PDB entry 8F3C | electron microscopy, 3.40 A resolution | chains G and I of the 8 polymer chains in the assembly

# Chain G
Protein: DNA-directed RNA polymerase subunit alpha
Organism: Escherichia coli
Notes: EC 2.7.7.6
Reference sequence: A1AGI6 (RPOA_ECOK1); residues 1-328 here = UniProt positions 1-328
Amino-acid sequence (328 residues; numbered 1 to 328; the number before each row is that of its first residue):
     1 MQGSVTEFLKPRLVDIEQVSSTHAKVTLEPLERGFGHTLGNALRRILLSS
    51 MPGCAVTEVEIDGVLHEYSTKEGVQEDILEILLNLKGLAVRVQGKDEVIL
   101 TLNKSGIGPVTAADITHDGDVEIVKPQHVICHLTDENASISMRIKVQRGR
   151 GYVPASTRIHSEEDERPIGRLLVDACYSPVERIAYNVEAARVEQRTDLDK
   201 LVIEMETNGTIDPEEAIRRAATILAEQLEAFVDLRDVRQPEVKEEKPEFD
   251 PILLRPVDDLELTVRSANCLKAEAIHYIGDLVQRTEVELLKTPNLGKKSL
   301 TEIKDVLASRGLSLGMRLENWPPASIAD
Disordered / not traced: 1-7, 160-165, 235-328

# Chain I
Protein: DNA-directed RNA polymerase subunit beta
Organism: Escherichia coli
Notes: EC 2.7.7.6
Reference sequence: P0A8V2 (RPOB_ECOLI); numbering as in UniProt (aligned over 1-1342)
Amino-acid sequence (1342 residues; numbered 1 to 1342; the number before each row is that of its first residue):
     1 MVYSYTEKKRIRKDFGKRPQVLDVPYLLSIQLDSFQKFIEQDPEGQYGLE
    51 AAFRSVFPIQSYSGNSELQYVSYRLGEPVFDVQECQIRGVTYSAPLRVKL
   101 RLVIYEREAPEGTVKDIKEQEVYMGEIPLMTDNGTFVINGTERVIVSQLH
   151 RSPGVFFDSDKGKTHSSGKVLYNARIIPYRGSWLDFEFDPKDNLFVRIDR
   201 RRKLPATIILRALNYTTEQILDLFFEKVIFEIRDNKLQMELVPERLRGET
   251 ASFDIEANGKVYVEKGRRITARHIRQLEKDDVKLIEVPVEYIAGKVVAKD
   301 YIDESTGELICAANMELSLDLLAKLSQSGHKRIETLFTNDLDHGPYISET
   351 LRVDPTNDRLSALVEIYRMMRPGEPPTREAAESLFENLFFSEDRYDLSAV
   401 GRMKFNRSLLREEIEGSGILSKDDIIDVMKKLIDIRNGKGEVDDIDHLGN
   451 RRIRSVGEMAENQFRVGLVRVERAVKERLSLGDLDTLMPQDMINAKPISA
   501 AVKEFFGSSQLSQFMDQNNPLSEITHKRRISALGPGGLTRERAGFEVRDV
   551 HPTHYGRVCPIETPEGPNIGLINSLSVYAQTNEYGFLETPYRKVTDGVVT
   601 DEIHYLSAIEEGNYVIAQANSNLDEEGHFVEDLVTCRSKGESSLFSRDQV
   651 DYMDVSTQQVVSVGASLIPFLEHDDANRALMGANMQRQAVPTLRADKPLV
   701 GTGMERAVAVDSGVTAVAKRGGVVQYVDASRIVIKVNEDEMYPGEAGIDI
   751 YNLTKYTRSNQNTCINQMPCVSLGEPVERGDVLADGPSTDLGELALGQNM
   801 RVAFMPWNGYNFEDSILVSERVVQEDRFTTIHIQELACVSRDTKLGPEEI
   851 TADIPNVGEAALSKLDESGIVYIGAEVTGGDILVGKVTPKGETQLTPEEK
   901 LLRAIFGEKASDVKDSSLRVPNGVSGTVIDVQVFTRDGVEKDKRALEIEE
   951 MQLKQAKKDLSEELQILEAGLFSRIRAVLVAGGVEAEKLDKLPRDRWLEL
  1001 GLTDEEKQNQLEQLAEQYDELKHEFEKKLEAKRRKITQGDDLAPGVLKIV
  1051 KVYLAVKRRIQPGDKMAGRHGNKGVISKINPIEDMPYDENGTPVDIVLNP
  1101 LGVPSRMNIGQILETHLGMAAKGIGDKINAMLKQQQEVAKLREFIQRAYD
  1151 LGADVRQKVDLSTFSDEEVMRLAENLRKGMPIATPVFDGAKEAEIKELLK
  1201 LGDLPTSGQIRLYDGRTGEQFERPVTVGYMYMLKLNHLVDDKMHARSTGS
  1251 YSLVTQQPLGGKAQFGGQRFGEMEVWALEAYGAAYTLQEMLTVKSDDVNG
  1301 RTKMYKNIVDGNHQMEPGMPESFNVLLKEIRSLGINIELEDE
Disordered / not traced: 1, 891-914, 1342
Swiss-Prot annotation at these positions:
  - modified residue (N6-acetyllysine): K1022, K1200
  - mutagenesis: I561 (I561S: Resistant to antibiotics salinamide A and B), I569 (I569S: Resistant to antibiotics salinamide A and B), A665 (A665E: Resistant to antibiotics salinamide A and B), D675 (D675A/G: Resistant to antibiotics salinamide A and B), N677 (N677H/K: Resistant to antibiotics salinamide A and B), L680 (L680M: Resistant to antibiotics salinamide A and B), E813 (E813K: Disrupts the enzyme's active center)

# How chain G and chain I interact
Residue-residue contacts - 79 pairs, chain G then chain I:
  N41(G) - G1215(I)
  N41(G) - R1216(I)  hydrogen bond (side chain-backbone)
  N41(G) - T1217(I)  hydrogen bond (side chain-backbone)
  N41(G) - G1218(I)
  R44(G) - E1083(I)  hydrogen bond (side chain-backbone)
  R44(G) - Y1087(I)
  R44(G) - G1091(I)
  R44(G) - P1093(I)
  R45(G) - E1083(I)  hydrogen bond (side chain-backbone)
  R45(G) - D1084(I)  salt bridge
  R45(G) - G1215(I)  hydrogen bond (side chain-backbone)
  R45(G) - R1216(I)
  L48(G) - E1083(I)
  S49(G) - E1083(I)  hydrogen bond
  L65(G) - I873(I)  hydrophobic
  H66(G) - G874(I)
  H66(G) - I929(I)  hydrogen bond (side chain-backbone)
  E67(G) - K1057(I)  salt bridge
  Y68(G) - Y756(I)
  Y68(G) - I831(I)  hydrophobic
  Y68(G) - T927(I)
  Y68(G) - I929(I)  hydrophobic
  Y68(G) - A1055(I)  hydrophobic
  Y68(G) - K1057(I)
  T70(G) - A729(I)
  T70(G) - K755(I)
  K71(G) - D728(I)
  E72(G) - D728(I)
  G73(G) - Y726(I)
  G73(G) - D728(I)  hydrogen bond (backbone-side chain)
  V74(G) - D728(I)
  V74(G) - A729(I)  hydrogen bond (backbone-backbone)
  Q75(G) - V727(I)
  Q75(G) - D728(I)
  Q75(G) - A729(I)  hydrogen bond (backbone-backbone)
  Q75(G) - P769(I)
  Q75(G) - V771(I)  hydrogen bond (side chain-backbone)
  E76(G) - A729(I)
  D77(G) - A729(I)
  D77(G) - K755(I)  salt bridge
  D77(G) - Y756(I)  hydrogen bond
  D77(G) - N766(I)  hydrogen bond
  D77(G) - M768(I)
  L79(G) - L693(I)  hydrophobic
  L79(G) - Y756(I)
  L79(G) - I831(I)  hydrophobic
  L79(G) - K1057(I)
  E80(G) - R694(I)  salt bridge
  E80(G) - M768(I)
  L83(G) - L693(I)  hydrophobic
  L83(G) - R694(I)
  L83(G) - D826(I)
  K86(G) - Q824(I)  hydrogen bond (side chain-backbone)
  K86(G) - D826(I)  salt bridge
  T134(G) - Y726(I)
  T134(G) - V727(I)  hydrogen bond (side chain-backbone)
  T134(G) - L773(I)
  D135(G) - Y726(I)
  Y152(G) - E820(I)
  Y152(G) - V823(I)
  Y152(G) - Q824(I)
  Y152(G) - R1059(I)
  P154(G) - R1059(I)
  S156(G) - R1059(I)  hydrogen bond
  I168(G) - I873(I)
  I168(G) - G874(I)
  I168(G) - A875(I)  hydrophobic
  R170(G) - E876(I)
  D174(G) - D826(I)
  C176(G) - Q824(I)
  E181(G) - R821(I)
  R182(G) - N1090(I)  hydrogen bond (side chain-backbone)
  R182(G) - G1091(I)
  R182(G) - T1092(I)
  A184(G) - E1089(I)
  A184(G) - N1090(I)
  A184(G) - G1091(I)
  Y185(G) - Y1087(I)  hydrogen bond
  Y185(G) - G1218(I)  hydrogen bond (side chain-backbone)
Interface residues without a listed pair, chain G (42 interface residues in all): H37, R166, L172, S178, V180, I183, N186, E206
Interface residues without a listed pair, chain I (48 interface residues in all): S730, S772, K864, Y872, V928, K958, I1082, K1133

# Summary
The interface between chain G and chain I involves 42 residues on one side and 48 on the other, with 19
hydrogen bonds and 5 salt bridges. Polar contacts include R45(G)-D1084(I), E67(G)-K1057(I) and D77(G)-K755(I).
UniProt lists 7 mutagenesis sites on chain I.
Chain G is DNA-directed RNA polymerase subunit alpha and chain I is DNA-directed RNA polymerase subunit beta,
both from Escherichia coli; the structure, Cryo-EM consensus structure of Escherichia coli que-PEC (paused
elongation complex) RNA Polymerase minus preQ1 ligand, was determined by electron microscopy, deposited
together with 8G00, 8G1S, 8G2W, 8G4W, 8G7E and 8G8Z.
